5XF3 - chains H and I of the 10 polymer chains in the assembly; structure by X-ray diffraction, 2.60 A resolution.

Chain H:
Name: Histone H2B type 1-J
From: Homo sapiens
UniProt: P06899 (H2B1J_HUMAN); residues -3 to 122 here correspond to UniProt positions 1-126 (UniProt number = residue number + 4)
Amino-acid sequence (126 residues; row label = number of the first residue in the row; numbers below 1 keep their minus sign (Met-3 is residue -3)):
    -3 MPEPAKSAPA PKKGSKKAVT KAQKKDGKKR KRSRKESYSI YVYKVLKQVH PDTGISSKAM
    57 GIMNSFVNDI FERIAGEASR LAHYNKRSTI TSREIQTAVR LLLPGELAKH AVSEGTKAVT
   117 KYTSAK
Unresolved in the structure: -3 to 27
Bound ions: Ru ion: Glu102, His106
Residues lining bound ligands: (1R,2R)-1,2-diphenylethane-1,2-diamine / RUD: Val45, Glu102, Lys105, His106
Swiss-Prot annotation at these positions:
  - modified residue: Pro-2 (N-acetylproline), Glu-1 (ADP-ribosyl glutamic acid), Lys2 (N6-(2-hydroxyisobutyryl)lysine), Ser3 (ADP-ribosylserine), Lys8 (N6-(beta-hydroxybutyryl)lysine), Lys9 (N6-(2-hydroxyisobutyryl)lysine), Ser11 (Phosphoserine), Lys12 (N6-acetyllysine), Lys13 (N6-(beta-hydroxybutyryl)lysine), Lys17 (N6-(2-hydroxyisobutyryl)lysine), Lys20 (N6-(2-hydroxyisobutyryl)lysine), Lys21 (N6-(2-hydroxyisobutyryl)lysine), Lys31 (N6-(2-hydroxyisobutyryl)lysine), Glu32 (PolyADP-ribosyl glutamic acid), Ser33 (Phosphoserine), Lys40 (N6-(2-hydroxyisobutyryl)lysine), Lys43 (N6-(2-hydroxyisobutyryl)lysine), Lys54 (N6,N6-dimethyllysine), Arg76 (Dimethylated arginine), Lys82 (N6,N6,N6-trimethyllysine) and 6 more in UniProt
  - glycosylation: Ser109 (O-linked (GlcNAc) serine)
  - cross-link (Glycyl lysine isopeptide (Lys-Gly)): Lys2 (interchain with G-Cter in SUMO2), Lys17 (interchain with G-Cter in SUMO2), Lys31 (interchain with G-Cter in ubiquitin), Lys117 (interchain with G-Cter in ubiquitin)
What the authors report for this chain:
  - Ru ion coordination: Glu102, His106

Chain I:
Molecule: 145-nt DNA strand
Sequence (145 nucleotides; each row starts with the number of its first residue; numbers below 1 keep their minus sign (DA-72 is residue -72)):
   -72 ATCAATATCC ACCTGCAGAT ACTACCAAAA GTGTATTTGG AAACTGCTCC ATCAAAAGGC
   -12 ATGTTCAGCT GAATCAGCTG AACATGCCTT TTGATGGAGC AGTTTCCAAA TACACTTTTG
    48 GTAGTATCTG CAGGTGGATA TTGAT

Chain H / chain I interface:
Residue-residue contacts (13):
  Arg28(H) - DG-27(I)  phosphate contact
  Arg28(H) - DC-26(I)  salt bridge to the phosphate
  Arg28(H) - DA50(I)  sugar contact
  Arg28(H) - DG51(I)  phosphate contact
  Ser29(H) - DA50(I)  phosphate contact
  Arg30(H) - DT49(I)  phosphate contact
  Arg30(H) - DA50(I)  phosphate contact
  Lys31(H) - DT49(I)  hydrogen bond to the phosphate
  Lys31(H) - DA50(I)  hydrogen bond to the phosphate
  Glu32(H) - DT49(I)  phosphate contact
  Ser33(H) - DT49(I)  hydrogen bond to the phosphate
  Ile36(H) - DT49(I)  phosphate contact
  Tyr37(H) - DG48(I)  hydrogen bond to the phosphate

In short:
8 residues of chain H and 6 residues of chain I are in contact; the contacts include 4 hydrogen bonds and 1
salt bridge. Polar pairs include Lys31(H)-DT49(I), Lys31(H)-DA50(I) and Ser33(H)-DT49(I). Bound to chain H:
(1R,2R)-1,2-diphenylethane-1,2-diamine / RUD. Glu102(H) and His106(H) coordinate a Ru ion ion. From the paper:
Ru ion coordination by Glu102(H) and His106(H).
Chain H is Histone H2B type 1-J (Homo sapiens) and chain I is a 145-nt DNA strand; the structure, Nucleosome
core particle with an adduct of a binuclear RAPTA (Ru-arene-phosphaadamantane) compound having a
1,2-diphenylethylenediamine linker ..., was determined by X-ray diffraction (same publication as 5XF4, 5XF5
and 5XF6).
